Entry 4TVU (X-ray diffraction, 2.70 A resolution); this record covers chains A and B.

# Chain A (and B)
Molecule: Trehalose synthase
Organism: Deinococcus radiodurans
Notes: EC 5.4.99.16; chain B of this document is another copy of the same molecule, construct and numbering; everything in this record applies to it too
UniProtKB: I3NX86 (I3NX86_DEIRA); residue numbers follow UniProt; this construct covers 2-552
Amino-acid sequence (571 residues; row label = number of the first residue in the row; numbers below 1 keep their minus sign (Met-1 is residue -1)):
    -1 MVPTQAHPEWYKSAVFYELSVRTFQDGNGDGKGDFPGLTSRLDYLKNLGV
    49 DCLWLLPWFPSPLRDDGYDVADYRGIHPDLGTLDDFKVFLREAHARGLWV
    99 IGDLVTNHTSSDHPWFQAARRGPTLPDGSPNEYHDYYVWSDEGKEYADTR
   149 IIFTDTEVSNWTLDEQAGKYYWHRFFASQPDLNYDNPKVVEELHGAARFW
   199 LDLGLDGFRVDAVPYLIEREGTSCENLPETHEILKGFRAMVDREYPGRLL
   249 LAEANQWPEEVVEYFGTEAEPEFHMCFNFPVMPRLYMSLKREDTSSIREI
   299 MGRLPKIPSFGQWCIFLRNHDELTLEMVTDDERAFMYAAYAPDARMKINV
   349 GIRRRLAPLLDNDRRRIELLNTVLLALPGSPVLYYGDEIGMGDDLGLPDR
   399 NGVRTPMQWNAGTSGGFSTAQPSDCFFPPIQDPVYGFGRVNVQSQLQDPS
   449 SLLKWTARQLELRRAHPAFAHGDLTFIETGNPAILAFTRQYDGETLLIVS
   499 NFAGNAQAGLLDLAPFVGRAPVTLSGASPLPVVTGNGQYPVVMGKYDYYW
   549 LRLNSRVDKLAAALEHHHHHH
Disordered / not traced: -1 to 5, 554-569
Sequence notes: expression tag (-1 to 1, 553-569); engineered mutation Trp97 (Arg in I3NX86), Ile313 (Thr in I3NX86), Val380 (Ile in I3NX86)
Metal / ion sites: Mg2+: Asp24, Asn26, Asp28, Lys30, Asp32; Ca2+: Asn105, Asp179, Tyr213, Leu214, Glu216
From the paper describing this entry:
  - Mg2+ coordination: Asp24, Asn26, Asp28, Lys30, Asp32
  - Ca2+ coordination: Asn105, Asp179, Tyr213, Leu214, Glu216
  - mutagenesis - R148A, I150F, N253A: decreased catalytic activity (isomerase activity)
  - mutagenesis - R148A, I150F, N253A: increased catalytic activity (hydrolase activity)
  - mutagenesis - Y213A, E320A, E324A: abolished catalytic activity
  - contacts within the chain: Arg148-Glu223 (salt bridge), Arg148-Glu324 (salt bridge), Asp153-Asn347 (hydrogen bond), Glu223-Gln254 (hydrogen bond), Asn253-Glu324 (hydrogen bond)
  - binding site for 2-amino-2-hydroxymethyl-propane-1,3-diol: Phe151, Phe173, His318
  - catalytic residues: Asp209, Glu251, Asp319 (proposed by the authors, not directly observed)

# How chain A and chain B interact
Residue-residue contacts - 56 pairs, chain A then chain B:
  Asp359(A) with Pro447(B); Ser448(B), hydrogen bond (backbone-side chain)
  Asn360(A) with Asp446(B), hydrogen bond; Ser448(B)
  Asp361(A) with Ser448(B), hydrogen bond (backbone-side chain)
  Arg363(A) with Arg363(B); Glu366(B), salt bridge; Asp545(B), salt bridge
  Glu366(A) with Arg363(B), salt bridge
  Pro431(A) with Ser442(B), hydrogen bond (backbone-side chain); Gln445(B)
  Val432(A) with Gln445(B); Asp446(B)
  Gly436(A) with Gly436(B); Arg437(B)
  Arg437(A) with Gly436(B); Arg437(B), hydrogen bond (backbone-side chain); Gln443(B); Asp446(B), salt bridge
  Ser442(A) with Pro431(B), hydrogen bond (side chain-backbone)
  Gln445(A) with Pro431(B); Val432(B)
  Asp446(A) with Asn360(B), hydrogen bond; Val432(B); Arg437(B), salt bridge
  Pro447(A) with Asp359(B)
  Ser448(A) with Asp359(B), hydrogen bond (side chain-backbone); Asn360(B); Asp361(B)
  Asn503(A) with Thr521(B); Ser523(B), hydrogen bond (side chain-backbone); Ser526(B)
  Ala504(A) with Thr521(B); Ser526(B), hydrogen bond (backbone-side chain)
  Gln505(A) with Ser526(B), hydrogen bond
  Ala506(A) with Pro529(B)
  Thr521(A) with Asn503(B); Ala504(B)
  Ser523(A) with Asn503(B), hydrogen bond (backbone-side chain)
  Gly524(A) with Asn503(B)
  Ser526(A) with Asn503(B); Ala504(B), hydrogen bond (side chain-backbone); Gln505(B), hydrogen bond
  Pro529(A) with Ala506(B)
  Val540(A) with Val540(B); Tyr547(B)
  Met541(A) with Tyr547(B)
  Gly542(A) with Asp545(B); Tyr547(B), hydrogen bond (backbone-side chain)
  Lys543(A) with Tyr546(B), hydrogen bond
  Asp545(A) with Gly542(B); Asp545(B)
  Tyr546(A) with Lys543(B), hydrogen bond
  Tyr547(A) with Val540(B); Met541(B), hydrogen bond (side chain-backbone); Gly542(B), hydrogen bond (side chain-backbone)
Also at the interface, not in a pair above, chain A (34 interface residues in all): Gln441, Gln443, Pro538, Val539
Also at the interface, not in a pair above, chain B (34 interface residues in all): Gly524, Leu528, Pro538, Val539

# Overview
Chain A and chain B each contribute 34 residues to their interface, with 19 hydrogen bonds and 5 salt bridges.
Among the polar pairs are Arg363(A)-Glu366(B), Arg363(A)-Asp545(B) and Arg437(A)-Asp446(B). The paper reports
catalytic residues Asp209(A), Glu251(A) and Asp319(A); R148A, I150F and N253A of chain A reduce catalytic
activity (isomerase activity); 6 substitutions were tested in all.
Both chains are Trehalose synthase (Deinococcus radiodurans). Entry 4TVU (Crystal structure of trehalose
synthase from Deinococcus radiodurans reveals a closed conformation for catalysis of the ...) was determined
by X-ray diffraction, deposited together with 4WF7.
